4KPF - chains D and H of the 8 polymer chains in the assembly; structure by X-ray diffraction, 3.24 A resolution.

== Chain D ==
Protein: ParE30
Organism: Streptococcus pneumoniae
Notes: fragment: ParE30
Reference sequence: Q59961 (PARE_STRPN); residues 404-647 here = UniProt positions 404-647
Chain sequence (268 residues; row label = number of the first residue in the row):
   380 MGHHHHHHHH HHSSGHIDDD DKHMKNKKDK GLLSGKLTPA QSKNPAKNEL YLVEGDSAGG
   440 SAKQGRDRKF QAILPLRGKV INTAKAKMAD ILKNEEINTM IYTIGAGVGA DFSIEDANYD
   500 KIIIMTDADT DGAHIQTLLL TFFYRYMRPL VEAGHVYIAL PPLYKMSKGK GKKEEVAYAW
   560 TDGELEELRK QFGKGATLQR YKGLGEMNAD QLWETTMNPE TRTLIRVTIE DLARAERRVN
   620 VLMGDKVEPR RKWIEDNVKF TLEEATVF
Unresolved in the structure: 380-414, 546-555, 571-576, 641-647
Sequence notes: expression tag (380-403); conflict Ile-460 (Val in Q59961), Ala-644 (Thr in Q59961)
UniProt features mapped onto this chain:
  - binding site (Mg(2+)): Glu-433, Asp-506, Asp-508
  - site (Interaction with DNA): Lys-458, Asn-461, His-513, Arg-629
Metal / ion sites: Mg2+: Asp-506, Asp-508
Ligand contacts: 1UV ((3aS,4R)-4-amino-13-cyclopropyl-8-fluoro-10-oxo-3a,4,5,6,10,13-hexahydro-1H,3H-pyrrolo[2',1':3,4][1,4]oxazepino[5,6-h]quinoline-11-carboxylic acid): Arg-456, Gly-457, Glu-475
Reported in the primary citation:
  - binding site for 1UV: Arg-456, Glu-475

== Chain H ==
Molecule: E-site4
Sequence (11 nucleotides; row label = number of the first residue in the row):
     1 GACTATGCAC G

== Interface between chain D and chain H ==
Residue-residue contacts - 15 pairs, chain D then chain H:
  Lys-458(D) with DT6(H), base contact; DG7(H), sugar contact
  Val-459(D) with DG7(H), sugar contact
  Ile-460(D) with DT6(H), phosphate contact; DG7(H), phosphate contact
  Asn-461(D) with DG7(H), hydrogen bond to the phosphate; DC8(H), hydrogen bond to the phosphate
  Lys-464(D) with DC8(H), salt bridge to the phosphate; DA9(H), salt bridge to the phosphate
  Asn-473(D) with DT6(H), phosphate contact
  His-513(D) with DG7(H), hydrogen bond to the phosphate; DC8(H), salt bridge to the phosphate
  Val-626(D) with DA9(H), sugar contact; DC10(H), phosphate contact
  Arg-629(D) with DA9(H), salt bridge to the phosphate
Also at the interface, not in a pair above, chain D (11 interface residues in all): Leu-517, Met-622
Also at the interface, not in a pair above, chain H (6 interface residues in all): DA5

== In short ==
The interface between chain D and chain H involves 11 residues on one side and 6 on the other; the contacts
include 3 hydrogen bonds and 4 salt bridges. Polar contacts include Asn-461(D)/DG7(H), Asn-461(D)/DC8(H) and
His-513(D)/DG7(H). Ligands of chain D: compound 1UV. From the paper: a binding site for 1UV at Arg-456(D) and
Glu-475(D).
Here chain D is ParE30 (Streptococcus pneumoniae) and chain H is E-site4. Entry 4KPF (Novel fluoroquinolones
in complex with topoisomerase IV from S. pneumoniae and E-site G-gate) was determined by X-ray diffraction
(same publication as 4KPE and 3RAD).
